1Q86 - chains A and S of the 32 polymer chains in the assembly; structure by X-ray diffraction, 3.00 A resolution.

== Chain A ==
Molecule: 23S ribosomal RNA
Organism: Haloarcula marismortui
Sequence (2922 nucleotides; row label = number of the first residue in the row):
     2 UUGGCUACUAUGCCAGCUGGUGGAUUGCUCGGCUCAGGCGCUGAUGAAGG
    52 ACGUGCCAAGCUGCGAUAAGCCAUGGGGAGCCGCACGGAGGCGAAGAACC
   102 AUGGAUUUCCGAAUGAGAAUCUCUCUAACAAUUGCUUCGCGCAAUGAGGA
   152 ACCCCGAGAACUGAAACAUCUCAGUAUCGGGAGGAACAGAAAACGCAAUG
   202 UGAUGUCGUUAGUAACCGCGAGUGAACGCGAUACAGCCCAAACCGAAGCC
   252 CUCACGGGCAAUGUGGUGUCAGGGCUACCUCUCAUCAGCCGACCGUCUCG
   302 ACGAAGUCUCUUGGAACAGAGCGUGAUACAGGGUGACAACCCCGUACUCG
   352 AGACCAGUACGACGUGCGGUAGUGCCAGAGUAGCGGGGGUUGGAUAUCCC
   402 UCGCGAAUAACGCAGGCAUCGACUGCGAAGGCUAAACACAACCUGAGACC
   452 GAUAGUGAACAAGUAGUGUGAACGAACGCUGCAAAGUACCCUCAGAAGGG
   502 AGGCGAAAUAGAGCAUGAAAUCAGUUGGCGAUCGAGCGACAGGGCAUACA
   552 AGGUCCCUCGACGAAUGACCGACGCGCGAGCGUCCAGUAAGACUCACGGG
   602 AAGCCGAUGUUCUGUCGUACGUUUUGAAAAACGAGCCAGGGAGUGUGUCU
   652 GCAUGGCAAGUCUAACCGGAGUAUCCGGGGAGGCACAGGGAAACCGACAU
   702 GGCCGCAGGGCUUUGCCCGAGGGCCGCCGUCUUCAAGGGCGGGGAGCCAU
   752 GUGGACACGACCCGAAUCCGGACGAUCUACGCAUGGACAAGAUGAAGCGU
   802 GCCGAAAGGCACGUGGAAGUCUGUUAGAGUUGGUGUCCUACAAUACCCUC
   852 UCGUGAUCUAUGUGUAGGGGUGAAAGGCCCAUCGAGUCCGGCAACAGCUG
   902 GUUCCAAUCGAAACAUGUCGAAGCAUGACCUCCGCCGAGGUAGUCUGUGA
   952 GGUAGAGCGACCGAUUGGUGUGUCCGCCUCCGAGAGGAGUCGGCACACCU
  1002 GUCAAACUCCAAACUUACAGACGCCGUUUGACGCGGGGAUUCCGGUGCGC
  1052 GGGGUAAGCCUGUGUACCAGGAGGGGAACAACCCAGAGAUAGGUUAAGGU
  1102 CCCCAAGUGUGGAUUAAGUGUAAUCCUCUGAAGGUGGUCUCGAGCCCUAG
  1152 ACAGCCGGGAGGUGAGCUUAGAAGCAGCUACCCUCUAAGAAAAGCGUAAC
  1202 AGCUUACCGGCCGAGGUUUGAGGCGCCCAAAAUGAUCGGGACUCAAAUCC
  1252 ACCACCGAGACCUGUCCGUACCACUCAUACUGGUAAUCGAGUAGAUUGGC
  1302 GCUCUAAUUGGAUGGAAGUAGGGGUGAAAACUCCUAUGGACCGAUUAGUG
  1352 ACGAAAAUCCUGGCCAUAGUAGCAGCGAUAGUCGGGUGAGAACCCCGACG
  1402 GCCUAAUGGAUAAGGGUUCCUCAGCACUGCUGAUCAGCUGAGGGUUAGCC
  1452 GGUCCUAAGUCAUACCGCAACUCGACUAUGACGAAAUGGGAAACGGGUUA
  1502 AUAUUCCCGUGCCACUAUGCAGUGAAAGUUGACGCCCUGGGGUCGAUCAC
  1552 GCUGGGCAUUCGCCCAGUCGAACCGUCCAACUCCGUGGAAGCCGUAAUGG
  1602 CAGGAAGCGGACGAACGGCGGCAUAGGGAAACGUGAUUCAACCUGGGGCC
  1652 CAUGAAAAGACGAGCAUAGUGUCCGUACCGAGAACCGACACAGGUGUCCA
  1702 UGGCGGCGAAAGCCAAGGCCUGUCGGGAGCAACCAACGUUAGGGAAUUCG
  1752 GCAAGUUAGUCCCGUACCUUCGGAAGAAGGGAUGCCUGCUCCGGAACGGA
  1802 GCAGGUCGCAGUGACUCGGAAGCUCGGACUGUCUAGUAACAACAUAGGUG
  1852 ACCGCAAAUCCGCAAGGACUCGUACGGUCACUGAAUCCUGCCCAGUGCAG
  1902 GUAUCUGAACACCUCGUACAAGAGGACGAAGGACCUGUCAACGGCGGGGG
  1952 UAACUAUGACCCUCUUAAGGUAGCGUAGUACCUUGCCGCAUCAGUAGCGG
  2002 CUUGCAUGAAUGGAUUAACCAGAGCUUCACUGUCCCAACGUUGGGCCCGG
  2052 UGAACUGUACAUUCCAGUGCGGAGUCUGGAGACACCCAGGGGGAAGCGAA
  2102 GACCCUAUGGAGCUUUACUGCAGGCUGUCGCUGAGACGUGGUCGCCGAUG
  2152 UGCAGCAUAGGUAGGAGACACUACACAGGUACCCGCGCUAGCGGGCCACC
  2202 GAGUCAACAGUGAAAUACUACCCGUCGGUGACUGCGACUCUCACUCCGGG
  2252 AGGAGGACACCGAUAGCCGGGCAGUUUGACUGGGGCGGUACGCGCUCGAA
  2302 AAGAUAUCGAGCGCGCCCUAUGGCUAUCUCAGCCGGGACAGAGACCCGGC
  2352 GAAGAGUGCAAGAGCAAAAGAUAGCUUGACAGUGUUCUUCCCAACGAGGA
  2402 ACGCUGACGCGAAAGCGUGGUCUAGCGAACCAAUUAGCCUGCUUGAUGCG
  2452 GGCAAUUGAUGACAGAAAAGCUACCCUAGGGAUAACAGAGUCGUCACUCG
  2502 CAAGAGCACAUAUCGACCGAGUGGCUUGCUACCUCGAUGUCGGUUCCCUC
  2552 CAUCCUGCCCGUGCAGAAGCGGGCAAGGGUGAGGUUGUUCGCCUAUUAAA
  2602 GGAGGUCGUGAGCUGGGUUUAGACCGUCGUGAGACAGGUCGGCUGCUAUC
  2652 UACUGGGUGUGUAAUGGUGUCUGACAAGAACGACCGUAUAGUACGAGAGG
  2702 AACUACGGUUGGUGGCCACUGGUGUACCGGUUGUUCGAGAGAGCACGUGC
  2752 CGGGUAGCCACGCCACACGGGGUAAGAGCUGAACGCAUCUAAGCUCGAAA
  2802 CCCACUUGGAAAAGAGACACCGCCGAGGUCCCGCGUACAAGACGCGGUCG
  2852 AUAGACUCGGGGUGUGCGCGUCGAGGUAACGAGACGUUAAGCCCACGAGC
  2902 ACUAACAGACCAAAGCCAUCAU
Disordered / not traced: 2-9, 126-127, 715, 971-998, 1560, 1952-1963, 2137-2236, 2339-2343, 2665-2666, 2915-2923
Ion coordination: Mg2+ site 1 near G28 (its only coordinating residue here); Na+ site 1: C40, G41, C443; Na+ site 2: G56, G61; Na+ site 3: G66, U107, U108; Mg2+ site 2 near U115 (its only coordinating residue here); Na+ site 4: C141, G142; Na+ site 5 near U146 (its only coordinating residue here); Mg2+ site 3: C162, U2276; K+ site 1: C162, U163, U172; Mg2+ site 4: A165, A167, C168; Na+ site 6: A165, A166, A167; Mg2+ site 5: A166, G219; 67 more Na+ sites not listed; 98 more Mg2+ sites not listed; 1 more K+ sites not listed
Ligand contacts:
  - phenylalaninal (PHA), molecule 1: G2102, C2104, A2486, U2620
  - phenylalaninal (PHA), molecule 2: A2486, C2487, U2541, U2620
From the paper describing this entry:
  - binding site for CCA-phenylalanine-cariotic-acid-biotin: G2284, G2285
  - catalytic residues: A2486 (proposed by the authors, not directly observed)

== Chain S ==
Molecule: 50S ribosomal protein L22P
Organism: Haloarcula marismortui
UniProt: P10970 (RL22_HALMA); residue numbers follow UniProt; this construct covers 1-154
Sequence (154 residues; each row starts with the number of its first residue):
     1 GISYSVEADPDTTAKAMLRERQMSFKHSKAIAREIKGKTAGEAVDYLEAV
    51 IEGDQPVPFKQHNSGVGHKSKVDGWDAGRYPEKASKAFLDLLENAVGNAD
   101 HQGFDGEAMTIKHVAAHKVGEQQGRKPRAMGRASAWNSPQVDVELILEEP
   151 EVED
Disordered / not traced: 151-154
Ion coordination: Na+ site 1 near Asn63 (its only coordinating residue here); Mg2+: Gly65 (shared with C2048(A), A2089(A) of chain A); Na+ site 2: Ser70, Val72; Na+ site 3: Val72, Trp75 (shared with U2659(A), G2660(A) of chain A)

== Interface between chain A and chain S ==
Pairs across the interface - 136 pairs, chain A then chain S:
  A11(A) - Lys60(S)  hydrogen bond to the phosphate
  A11(A) - Gly74(S)  sugar contact
  A11(A) - Trp75(S)  sugar contact
  U12(A) - Lys60(S)  salt bridge to the phosphate
  U12(A) - Trp75(S)  sugar contact
  G13(A) - Gln61(S)  phosphate contact
  U19(A) - Ser5(S)  hydrogen bond to the sugar
  G20(A) - Ile2(S)  sugar contact
  G20(A) - Ser3(S)  hydrogen bond to the sugar
  G20(A) - Ser5(S)  sugar contact
  G20(A) - His117(S)  base contact
  G21(A) - Gly1(S)  sugar contact
  G21(A) - Ile2(S)  sugar contact
  G21(A) - Ser3(S)  hydrogen bond to the phosphate
  G21(A) - Lys118(S)  sugar contact
  U22(A) - Gly1(S)  hydrogen bond to the phosphate
  U22(A) - Val119(S)  sugar contact
  C492(A) - His101(S)  hydrogen bond to the sugar
  U493(A) - Asn94(S)  base contact
  C494(A) - Glu93(S)  sugar contact
  G499(A) - Arg19(S)  phosphate contact
  G499(A) - Asn94(S)  hydrogen bond to the base
  G500(A) - Tyr4(S)  phosphate contact
  G500(A) - Ala16(S)  sugar contact
  G500(A) - Met17(S)  hydrogen bond to the sugar
  G500(A) - Arg19(S)  salt bridge to the phosphate
  G500(A) - Asn94(S)  hydrogen bond to the sugar
  G500(A) - Asn98(S)  base contact
  G501(A) - Tyr4(S)  hydrogen bond to the phosphate
  G501(A) - Lys15(S)  sugar contact
  G501(A) - Met17(S)  phosphate contact
  G501(A) - Asn98(S)  sugar contact
  G501(A) - Gln102(S)  hydrogen bond to the sugar
  U510(A) - Ser3(S)  base contact
  C523(A) - Phe25(S)  sugar contact
  C523(A) - Lys29(S)  hydrogen bond to the phosphate
  A524(A) - Phe25(S)  sugar contact
  A524(A) - Lys29(S)  salt bridge to the phosphate
  A524(A) - Gln61(S)  phosphate contact
  A524(A) - Ala115(S)  sugar contact
  A524(A) - Ala116(S)  hydrogen bond to the sugar
  A524(A) - His117(S)  hydrogen bond to the base
  G525(A) - Arg33(S)  salt bridge to the phosphate
  G525(A) - Lys36(S)  phosphate contact
  G525(A) - His113(S)  sugar contact
  G525(A) - Ala115(S)  sugar contact
  U526(A) - Lys36(S)  salt bridge to the phosphate
  U840(A) - Arg128(S)  hydrogen bond to the sugar
  U840(A) - Ala129(S)  phosphate contact
  U840(A) - Arg132(S)  hydrogen bond to the sugar
  A841(A) - Arg128(S)  salt bridge to the phosphate
  A841(A) - Ala129(S)  hydrogen bond to the phosphate
  A841(A) - Met130(S)  base contact
  A843(A) - Arg128(S)  phosphate contact
  A843(A) - Ala129(S)  phosphate contact
  A844(A) - Ala129(S)  phosphate contact
  A844(A) - Met130(S)  hydrogen bond to the phosphate
  A844(A) - Gly131(S)  base contact
  A1369(A) - Lys26(S)  hydrogen bond to the sugar
  A1369(A) - Ser64(S)  hydrogen bond to the phosphate
  G1370(A) - Ser24(S)  hydrogen bond to the base
  G1370(A) - Lys26(S)  salt bridge to the phosphate
  G1370(A) - His27(S)  base contact
  G1370(A) - His62(S)  salt bridge to the phosphate
  G1370(A) - Asn63(S)  phosphate contact
  G1370(A) - Ser64(S)  hydrogen bond to the phosphate
  G1370(A) - Arg79(S)  sugar contact
  G1370(A) - Pro139(S)  base contact
  U1371(A) - Arg79(S)  salt bridge to the phosphate
  A1372(A) - Trp136(S)  base contact
  G1373(A) - Trp136(S)  base contact
  C1428(A) - Gln22(S)  phosphate contact
  C1428(A) - Gln122(S)  hydrogen bond to the phosphate
  U1429(A) - Gln122(S)  phosphate contact
  C1431(A) - Lys126(S)  hydrogen bond to the base
  A1689(A) - Pro127(S)  base contact
  A1689(A) - Arg128(S)  hydrogen bond to the base
  A1689(A) - Gly131(S)  base contact
  A1689(A) - Arg132(S)  hydrogen bond to the base
  A1689(A) - Ala133(S)  base contact
  C1690(A) - Pro127(S)  base contact
  C2048(A) - Gly65(S)  phosphate contact
  C2048(A) - Lys69(S)  hydrogen bond to the phosphate
  C2049(A) - Lys69(S)  salt bridge to the phosphate
  C2049(A) - Gly78(S)  phosphate contact
  C2049(A) - Arg79(S)  salt bridge to the phosphate
  C2049(A) - Tyr80(S)  phosphate contact
  G2050(A) - Arg79(S)  salt bridge to the phosphate
  G2050(A) - Tyr80(S)  hydrogen bond to the phosphate
  G2050(A) - Pro81(S)  phosphate contact
  G2050(A) - Glu82(S)  phosphate contact
  G2051(A) - His27(S)  phosphate contact
  G2051(A) - Pro81(S)  phosphate contact
  G2051(A) - Glu82(S)  hydrogen bond to the phosphate
  G2051(A) - Lys83(S)  hydrogen bond to the phosphate
  U2052(A) - Lys83(S)  salt bridge to the phosphate
  G2053(A) - Trp136(S)  sugar contact
  G2053(A) - Asn137(S)  hydrogen bond to the phosphate
  G2053(A) - Ser138(S)  hydrogen bond to the phosphate
  A2054(A) - Arg128(S)  hydrogen bond to the base
  A2054(A) - Ser134(S)  hydrogen bond to the sugar
  A2054(A) - Ala135(S)  hydrogen bond to the sugar
  A2054(A) - Trp136(S)  sugar contact
  A2054(A) - Asn137(S)  hydrogen bond to the phosphate
  A2055(A) - Arg128(S)  sugar contact
  A2055(A) - Arg132(S)  hydrogen bond to the sugar
  A2055(A) - Ser134(S)  sugar contact
  A2055(A) - Ala135(S)  phosphate contact
  C2086(A) - Trp75(S)  sugar contact
  C2087(A) - Asn63(S)  sugar contact
  C2087(A) - His68(S)  hydrogen bond to the sugar
  C2087(A) - Asp76(S)  sugar contact
  C2088(A) - Asn63(S)  phosphate contact
  C2088(A) - Ser64(S)  phosphate contact
  C2088(A) - Gly65(S)  hydrogen bond to the phosphate
  C2088(A) - Val66(S)  sugar contact
  C2088(A) - His68(S)  sugar contact
  A2089(A) - Gly65(S)  phosphate contact
  U2648(A) - Arg128(S)  hydrogen bond to the base
  G2657(A) - His68(S)  base contact
  G2658(A) - His68(S)  hydrogen bond to the sugar
  G2658(A) - Asp76(S)  hydrogen bond to the base
  U2659(A) - Trp75(S)  hydrogen bond to the sugar
  U2659(A) - Asp76(S)  hydrogen bond to the sugar
  G2660(A) - Val72(S)  phosphate contact
  G2660(A) - Asp73(S)  phosphate contact
  G2660(A) - Gly74(S)  hydrogen bond to the phosphate
  G2660(A) - Trp75(S)  phosphate contact
  C2831(A) - Ser70(S)  phosphate contact
  C2831(A) - Lys71(S)  phosphate contact
  C2832(A) - Lys71(S)  salt bridge to the phosphate
  A2841(A) - Gly67(S)  sugar contact
  A2841(A) - His68(S)  hydrogen bond to the sugar
  G2842(A) - His68(S)  sugar contact
  G2842(A) - Ser70(S)  phosphate contact
  A2843(A) - Ser70(S)  phosphate contact
Also at the interface, not in a pair above, chain A (59 interface residues in all): C491, A502, U1368, A1427, C2056
Also at the interface, not in a pair above, chain S (68 interface residues in all): Val6, Ala84

== In short ==
59 residues of chain A and 68 residues of chain S are in contact; the contacts include 46 hydrogen bonds and
14 salt bridges. Polar contacts include G499(A)-Asn94(S), A524(A)-His117(S) and G1370(A)-Ser24(S). Chain A
binds phenylalaninal. From the paper: the catalytic residue A2486(A); a binding site for
CCA-phenylalanine-cariotic-acid-biotin at G2284(A) and G2285(A).
Chain A is 23S ribosomal RNA and chain S is 50S ribosomal protein L22P, both from Haloarcula marismortui; the
structure, Crystal structure of CCA-Phe-cap-biotin bound simultaneously at half occupancy to both the A-site
and P-site of ..., was determined by X-ray diffraction (same publication as 1Q7Y, 1Q81, 1Q82 and 1M90).
